Entry 4QVI (X-ray diffraction, 1.90 A resolution); this record covers chains A and B.

# Chain A
Molecule: 50S ribosomal protein L1
From: Thermus thermophilus
UniProtKB: P27150 (RL1_THETH); residues 0-228 here correspond to UniProt positions 1-229 (UniProt number = residue number + 1)
Sequence (229 residues; numbered 0 to 228; the number before each row is that of its first residue; numbering starts at 0):
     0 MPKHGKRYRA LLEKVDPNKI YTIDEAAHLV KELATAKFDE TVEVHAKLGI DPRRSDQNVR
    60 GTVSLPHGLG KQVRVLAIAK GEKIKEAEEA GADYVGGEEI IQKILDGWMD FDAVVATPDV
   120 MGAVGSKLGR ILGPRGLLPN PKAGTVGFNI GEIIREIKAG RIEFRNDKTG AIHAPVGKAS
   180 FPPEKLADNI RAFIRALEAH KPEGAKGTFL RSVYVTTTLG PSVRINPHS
Sequence notes: engineered mutation Leu-218 (Met219 in P27150)

# Chain B
Molecule: fragment of 23S rRNA
From: Thermus thermophilus
Sequence (80 nucleotides; row label = number of the first residue in the row):
  2105 GGGAUGCGUA GGAUAGGUGG GAGCCUGUGA ACCCCCGCCU CCGGGUGGGG GGGAGGCGCC
  2165 GGUGAAAUAC CACCCUUCCC

# Chain A / chain B interface
Residue-residue contacts - 60 pairs, chain A then chain B:
  Met-0(A) with A2134(B), phosphate contact; A2135(B), phosphate contact
  Lys-2(A) with G2152(B), salt bridge to the phosphate
  His-3(A) with C2175(B), salt bridge to the phosphate
  Gly-4(A) with C2129(B), phosphate contact; U2130(B), phosphate contact
  Lys-5(A) with U2130(B), hydrogen bond to the phosphate; U2132(B), base contact
  Arg-6(A) with C2128(B), phosphate contact; C2129(B), salt bridge to the phosphate
  Tyr-7(A) with C2175(B), phosphate contact; A2176(B), hydrogen bond to the phosphate
  Ala-35(A) with C2128(B), phosphate contact
  Lys-36(A) with G2127(B), phosphate contact; C2128(B), hydrogen bond to the phosphate
  Phe-37(A) with A2126(B), sugar contact; G2127(B), phosphate contact
  Thr-40(A) with G2124(B), hydrogen bond to the phosphate; G2125(B), hydrogen bond to the phosphate
  Glu-42(A) with G2123(B), hydrogen bond to the base; G2124(B), hydrogen bond to the sugar
  His-44(A) with A2176(B), hydrogen bond to the sugar; C2177(B), sugar contact
  Lys-46(A) with C2178(B), salt bridge to the phosphate
  Lys-70(A) with G2125(B), salt bridge to the phosphate; A2126(B), salt bridge to the phosphate
  Arg-134(A) with A2170(B), salt bridge to the phosphate; A2171(B), salt bridge to the phosphate
  Asp-166(A) with G2121(B), hydrogen bond to the base; U2122(B), sugar contact
  Lys-167(A) with G2121(B), sugar contact
  Thr-168(A) with G2120(B), base contact; G2121(B), base contact; C2178(B), hydrogen bond to the sugar; C2179(B), sugar contact
  Ala-170(A) with C2178(B), sugar contact
  His-172(A) with G2121(B), base contact; U2122(B), hydrogen bond to the base; G2123(B), sugar contact; C2177(B), base contact
  Ala-173(A) with G2123(B), sugar contact
  Pro-174(A) with G2124(B), sugar contact
  Ser-211(A) with C2177(B), phosphate contact; C2178(B), hydrogen bond to the phosphate
  Tyr-213(A) with C2177(B), phosphate contact; C2178(B), phosphate contact
  Thr-215(A) with A2176(B), sugar contact
  Thr-216(A) with C2175(B), sugar contact
  Thr-217(A) with G2124(B), hydrogen bond to the sugar; G2125(B), sugar contact; C2175(B), hydrogen bond to the sugar
  Leu-218(A) with G2124(B), base contact; C2128(B), sugar contact; C2174(B), base contact; C2175(B), sugar contact
  Gly-219(A) with C2175(B), hydrogen bond to the sugar; A2176(B), sugar contact
  Pro-220(A) with A2176(B), phosphate contact
  Ser-221(A) with A2176(B), hydrogen bond to the phosphate; C2177(B), hydrogen bond to the phosphate
Also at the interface, not in a pair above, chain A (36 interface residues in all): Arg-8, Ala-45, Pro-133, Lys-177
Also at the interface, not in a pair above, chain B (26 interface residues in all): G2131, G2168, A2169

# Summary
36 residues of chain A and 26 residues of chain B are in contact; the contacts include 17 hydrogen bonds and 8
salt bridges. Polar contacts include Glu-42(A)/G2123(B), Asp-166(A)/G2121(B) and His-172(A)/U2122(B).
Here chain A is 50S ribosomal protein L1 and chain B is fragment of 23S rRNA, both from Thermus thermophilus.
Entry 4QVI (Crystal structure of mutant ribosomal protein M218L TthL1 in complex with 80nt 23S RNA from
Thermus ...) was determined by X-ray diffraction together with 4REO, 4QG3 and 4QGB from the same study.
